Entry 8DR0 (electron microscopy, 2.42 A resolution); this record covers chains D and F of the 10 polymer chains in the assembly.

== Chain D ==
Molecule: Replication factor C subunit 2
From: Saccharomyces cerevisiae
UniProtKB: P40348 (RFC2_YEAST); residues 1-353 here = UniProt positions 1-353
Amino-acid sequence (353 residues; each row starts with the number of its first residue):
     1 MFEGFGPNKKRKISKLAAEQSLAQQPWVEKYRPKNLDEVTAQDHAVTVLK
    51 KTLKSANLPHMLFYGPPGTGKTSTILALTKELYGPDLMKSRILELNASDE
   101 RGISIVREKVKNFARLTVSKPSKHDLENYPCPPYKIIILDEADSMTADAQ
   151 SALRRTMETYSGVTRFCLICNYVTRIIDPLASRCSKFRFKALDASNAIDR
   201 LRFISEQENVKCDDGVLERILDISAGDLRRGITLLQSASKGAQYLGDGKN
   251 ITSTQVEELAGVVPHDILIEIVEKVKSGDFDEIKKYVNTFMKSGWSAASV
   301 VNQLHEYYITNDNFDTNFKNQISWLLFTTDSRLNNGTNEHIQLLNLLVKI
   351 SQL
Unresolved in the structure: 1-9
UniProt features mapped onto this chain:
  - binding site (ATP): Val28, Arg32, Gly65 to Ser73, Asn171, Arg229
  - modified residue: Met1 (N-acetylmethionine)
Metal / ion sites: Mg2+: Thr72 (together with ATP-gamma-S)
Residues lining bound ligands:
  - ATP-gamma-S (AGS; phosphothiophosphoric acid-adenylate ester), molecule 1: Val28, Tyr31, Arg32, Pro33, Glu38, Val39, Thr40, Gln42, Pro66, Pro67, Gly68, Thr69, Gly70, Lys71, Thr72, Ser73, Glu141, Asn171, Leu192, Arg200, Leu228, Arg229, Ile232
  - ATP-gamma-S (AGS), molecule 2: Arg154, Glu158, Pro179, Arg183

== Chain F ==
Molecule: Proliferating cell nuclear antigen
From: Saccharomyces cerevisiae
UniProtKB: A0A6B7JGY6 (A0A6B7JGY6_YEASX); residue numbers follow UniProt; this construct covers 1-258
Amino-acid sequence (277 residues; each row starts with the number of its first residue; numbers below 1 keep their minus sign (Met-18 is residue -18)):
   -18 MGSSHHHHHHSSGLVPRASMLEAKFEEASLFKRIIDGFKDCVQLVNFQCK
    32 EDGIIAQAVDDSRVLLVSLEIGVEAFQEYRCDHPVTLGMDLTSLSKILRC
    82 GNNTDTLTLIADNTPDSIILLFEDTKKDRIAEYSLKLMDIDADFLKIEEL
   132 QYDSTLSLPSSEFSKIVRDLSQLSDSINIMITKETIKFVADGDIGSGSVI
   182 IKPFVDMEHPETSIKLEMDQPVDLTFGAKYLLDIIKGSSLSDRVGIRLSS
   232 EAPALFQFDLKSGFLQFFLAPKFNDEE
Unresolved in the structure: -18 to -2, 257-258
Differences from the reference sequence: expression tag (-18 to 0)

== Interface between chain D and chain F ==
Contacting residue pairs (15; chain D residue first):
  Arg115(D) - Met119(F)
  Arg115(D) - Asp120(F)  hydrogen bond (backbone-backbone)
  Leu116(D) - Lys117(F)
  Leu116(D) - Leu118(F)
  Leu116(D) - Met119(F)  hydrophobic
  Thr117(D) - Pro96(F)
  Thr117(D) - Leu118(F)  hydrogen bond (backbone-backbone)
  Thr117(D) - Met119(F)
  Thr117(D) - Asp120(F)
  Val118(D) - Asp97(F)
  Ser119(D) - Asp97(F)
  Lys120(D) - Asn94(F)  hydrogen bond (side chain-backbone)
  Lys120(D) - Thr95(F)
  Lys120(D) - Asp97(F)  hydrogen bond (backbone-side chain)
  Val163(D) - Asp120(F)
Also at the interface, not in a pair above, chain F (10 interface residues in all): Leu25, Asp93

== Overview ==
The interface between chain D and chain F involves 7 residues on one side and 10 on the other, with 4 hydrogen
bonds. Polar pairs include Lys120(D)-Asn94(F), Lys120(D)-Asp97(F) and Arg115(D)-Asp120(F). Chain D binds
ATP-gamma-S. Curated annotation (UniProt) lists 13 ATP-binding residues on chain D.
Here chain D is Replication factor C subunit 2 and chain F is Proliferating cell nuclear antigen, both from
Saccharomyces cerevisiae. Entry 8DR0 (Closed state of RFC:PCNA bound to a 3' ss/dsDNA junction) was determined
by electron microscopy, deposited together with 8DQW, 8DQX, 8DQZ, 8DR1, 8DR3, 8DR4 and 3 further entries.
